Entry 8FFJ (electron microscopy, 7.50 A resolution (low resolution: residue-level contacts below are approximate; hydrogen-bond / salt-bridge calls are withheld)); this record covers chains X and Q of the 4 polymer chains in the assembly.

Chain X:
Molecule: Receptor tyrosine-protein kinase erbB-2
Source organism: Homo sapiens
Notes: EC 2.7.10.1
Reference sequence: P04626 (ERBB2_HUMAN); residues 23-644 here = UniProt positions 23-644
Amino-acid sequence (622 residues; numbered 23 to 644; the number before each row is that of its first residue):
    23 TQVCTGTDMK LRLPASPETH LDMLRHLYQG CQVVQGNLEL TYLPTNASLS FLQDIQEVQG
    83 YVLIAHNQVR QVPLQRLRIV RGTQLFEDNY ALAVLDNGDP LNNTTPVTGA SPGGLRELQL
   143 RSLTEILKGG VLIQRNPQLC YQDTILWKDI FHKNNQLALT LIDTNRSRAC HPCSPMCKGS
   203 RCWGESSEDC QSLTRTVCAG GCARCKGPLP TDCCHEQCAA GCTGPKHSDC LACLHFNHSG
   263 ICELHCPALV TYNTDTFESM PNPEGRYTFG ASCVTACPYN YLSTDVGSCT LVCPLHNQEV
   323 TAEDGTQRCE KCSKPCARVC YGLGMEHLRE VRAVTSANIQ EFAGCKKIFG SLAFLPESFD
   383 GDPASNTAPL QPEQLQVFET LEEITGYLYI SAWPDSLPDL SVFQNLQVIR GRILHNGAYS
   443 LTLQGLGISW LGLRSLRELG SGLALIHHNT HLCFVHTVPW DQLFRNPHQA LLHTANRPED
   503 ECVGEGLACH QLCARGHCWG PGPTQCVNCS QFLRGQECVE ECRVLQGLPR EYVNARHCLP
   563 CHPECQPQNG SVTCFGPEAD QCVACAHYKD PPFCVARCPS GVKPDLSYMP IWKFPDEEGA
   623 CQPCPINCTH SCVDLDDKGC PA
Not modelled in the structure: 127-129
Disulfides: Cys26-Cys53, Cys162-Cys192, Cys195-Cys204, Cys199-Cys212, Cys220-Cys227, Cys224-Cys235, Cys236-Cys244, Cys240-Cys252, Cys255-Cys264, Cys268-Cys295, Cys299-Cys311, Cys315-Cys331, Cys334-Cys338, Cys342-Cys367, Cys475-Cys504, Cys511-Cys520, Cys515-Cys528, Cys531-Cys540, Cys544-Cys560, Cys563-Cys576, Cys567-Cys584, Cys587-Cys596, Cys600-Cys623, Cys626-Cys634, Cys630-Cys642
Curated features (UniProtKB/Swiss-Prot):
  - modified residue: Thr182 (Phosphothreonine)
  - glycosylation (N-linked (GlcNAc...) asparagine): Asn68, Asn124, Asn187, Asn259, Asn530, Asn571, Asn629
  - mutagenesis: Leu317 to His318 (Reduces dimerization with ERBB3), Met611 (M611A: Prevents synthesis of isoform 2)

Chain Q:
Molecule: Zanidatamab Light Chain A
Source organism: Homo sapiens
Amino-acid sequence (217 residues; row label = number of the first residue in the row; numbering starts at 0):
     0 GDIQMTQSPS SLSASVGDRV TITCKASQDV SIGVAWYQQK PGKAPKLLIY SASYRYTGVP
    60 SRFSGSGSGT DFTLTISSLQ PEDFATYYCQ QYYIYPYTFG QGTKVEIKRT VAAPSVFIFP
   120 PSDEQLKSGT ASVVCLLNNF YPREAKVQWK VDNALQSGNS QESVTEQDSK DSTYSLSSTL
   180 TLSKADYEKH KVYACEVTHQ GLSSPVTKSF NRGECGS
Not modelled in the structure: 0, 215-216
Disulfides: Cys23-Cys88, Cys134-Cys194

Interface between chain X and chain Q:
Contacting residue pairs (8; chain X residue first):
  Asp277(X) - Tyr94(Q)
  Phe279(X) - Tyr94(Q)
  Leu317(X) - Tyr55(Q)
  His318(X) - Tyr49(Q)
  His318(X) - Tyr55(Q)
  Lys336(X) - Tyr49(Q)
  Pro337(X) - Tyr49(Q)
  Pro337(X) - Tyr53(Q)
Interface residues without a listed pair, chain X (8 interface residues in all): Thr278, Ser335
Interface residues without a listed pair, chain Q (5 interface residues in all): Thr56

In short:
8 residues of chain X face 5 of chain Q across their interface. Curated annotation (UniProt) lists 3
mutagenesis sites on chain X.
Here chain X is Receptor tyrosine-protein kinase erbB-2 and chain Q is Zanidatamab Light Chain A, both from
Homo sapiens. Entry 8FFJ (Structure of Zanidatamab bound to HER2) was determined by electron microscopy.
